2OEI - chains A and B; structure by X-ray diffraction, 1.35 A resolution.

== Chain A ==
Protein: Amyloid beta A4 protein-binding family B member 1
From: Homo sapiens
Notes: fragment: WW domain (residues 253-289)
UniProt: O00213 (APBB1_HUMAN); residue numbers follow UniProt; this construct covers 253-289
Amino-acid sequence (38 residues; numbered 252 to 289; the number before each row is that of its first residue):
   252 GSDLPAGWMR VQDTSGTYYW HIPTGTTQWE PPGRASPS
Disordered / not traced: 289
Differences from the reference sequence: expression tag (252)
Swiss-Prot annotation at these positions:
  - mutagenesis: Tyr269 to Trp271 (Impairs transcriptional activation and inhibits binding to ABL1), Tyr269 (Y269F: No effect on phosphorylation by ABL1), Tyr270 (Y270F: No effect on phosphorylation by ABL1)
What the authors report for this chain:
  - binding site for poly-proline peptide (chain B): Tyr269, Trp271, Trp280

== Chain B ==
Protein: poly-proline peptide
Amino-acid sequence (9 residues; each row starts with the number of its first residue):
     1 PPPPPPLPP

== Interface between chain A and chain B ==
Contacting residue pairs - 16 pairs, chain A then chain B:
  Val262(A) with Pro1(B), hydrophobic
  Asp264(A) with Pro4(B)
  Tyr269(A) with Pro2(B), hydrogen bond (side chain-backbone); Pro3(B); Pro4(B); Pro5(B)
  Trp271(A) with Pro1(B), hydrophobic; Pro2(B)
  Thr278(A) with Pro2(B); Pro5(B)
  Gln279(A) with Pro5(B)
  Trp280(A) with Pro4(B), hydrophobic; Pro5(B), hydrogen bond (side chain-backbone); Pro6(B), hydrogen bond (side chain-backbone); Leu7(B)
  Glu281(A) with Pro8(B)
Interface features reported in the paper:
  - pairs named by the authors: Tyr269(A)-Pro2(B) (hydrogen bond), Thr278(A)-Pro3(B) (water-mediated contact), Trp280(A)-Pro5(B) (hydrogen bond), Pro1(B)-Trp271(A), Pro4(B)-Tyr269(A), Leu7(B)-Trp280(A)

== Summary ==
The chain A/chain B interface involves 8 residues from each chain, with 3 hydrogen bonds. Among the polar
pairs are Tyr269(A)-Pro2(B), Trp280(A)-Pro5(B) and Trp280(A)-Pro6(B). The authors report hydrogen bonds
between Tyr269(A) and Pro2(B) and Trp280(A) and Pro5(B); a water-mediated contact between Thr278(A) and
Pro3(B); contacts between Pro1(B) and Trp271(A), Pro4(B) and Tyr269(A) and Leu7(B) and Trp280(A). From the
paper: a binding site for poly-proline peptide (chain B) at Tyr269(A), Trp271(A) and Trp280(A).
Chain A is Amyloid beta A4 protein-binding family B member 1 (Homo sapiens) and chain B is poly-proline
peptide; the structure, Crystal structure of human FE65-WW domain in complex with human Mena peptide, was
determined by X-ray diffraction, deposited together with 2HO2 and 2IDH.
